PDB entry 6NPI | X-ray diffraction, 1.50 A resolution | chains A and B

[Chain A (and B)]
Molecule: Epstein-Barr nuclear antigen 1
From: Epstein-Barr virus (strain B95-8)
Notes: chain B of this document is another copy of the same molecule, construct and numbering; everything in this record applies to it too
Reference sequence: P03211 (EBNA1_EBVB9); residue numbers follow UniProt; this construct covers 471-607
Amino-acid sequence (141 residues; each row starts with the number of its first residue):
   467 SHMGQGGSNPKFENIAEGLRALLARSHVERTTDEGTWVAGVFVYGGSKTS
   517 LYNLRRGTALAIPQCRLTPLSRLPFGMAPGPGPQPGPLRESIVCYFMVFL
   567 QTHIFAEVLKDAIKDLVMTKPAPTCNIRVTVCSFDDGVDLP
Disordered / not traced: 467 (chain B: 467-473)
Construct notes: expression tag (467-470)
Swiss-Prot annotation at these positions:
  - active site: Tyr518 (For site-specific DNA endonuclease activity)
  - binding site (DNA): Tyr518
  - site: Arg491 (Interaction dimer-dimer), Tyr518 (Interaction dimer-dimer. Required for episome maintenance and generation of immortalized B cells in the host)
  - mutagenesis: Arg491 (R491A: Impaired cooperative DNA binding; R491E: Loss of DNA replication and cooperative DNA binding), Tyr518 (Y518A: 10 fold decrease in DNA-binding; Y518A: Complete loss of endocucleoase nicks in the DNA; Y518E: Complete loss of DNA-binding; Y518F: No effect on DNA-binding ...), Asp581 (D581A: Loss of DNA replication and cooperative DNA binding; D581E: Forms single dimer binding to DNA), Thr585 (T585P: Decreased EBNA1-DNA binding, formation of functional chromatin, and origin recognition complex recruitment at oriP)
What the authors report for this chain:
  - binding site for 2-pyrrol-1-ylbenzoic acid: Asn519, Thr590

[Chain A / chain B interface]
Pairs across the interface - 97 pairs, chain A then chain B:
  Trp503(A) with Gly542(B); Met543(B), hydrophobic
  Phe508(A) with Met563(B), hydrophobic; Phe565(B), hydrophobic; Val604(B), hydrophobic
  Tyr510(A) with Val604(B); Asp605(B), hydrogen bond (side chain-backbone)
  Arg521(A) with Leu554(B); Glu556(B), salt bridge
  Ala525(A) with Pro553(B); Leu554(B), hydrophobic
  Ile528(A) with Pro553(B)
  Cys531(A) with Pro553(B)
  Arg532(A) with Pro540(B); Phe541(B), hydrogen bond (side chain-backbone); Gly542(B), hydrogen bond (side chain-backbone); Met543(B); Gln550(B); Pro551(B); Pro553(B)
  Leu533(A) with Pro540(B); Pro553(B), hydrogen bond (backbone-backbone); Leu554(B), hydrophobic
  Thr534(A) with Tyr561(B)
  Pro535(A) with Ser537(B); Arg538(B); Glu556(B)
  Ser537(A) with Pro535(B)
  Arg538(A) with Pro535(B)
  Pro540(A) with Arg532(B); Leu533(B); Phe565(B); Leu606(B); Pro607(B)
  Phe541(A) with Arg532(B), hydrogen bond (backbone-side chain); Leu606(B); Pro607(B)
  Gly542(A) with Trp503(B); Arg532(B), hydrogen bond (backbone-side chain); Leu606(B); Pro607(B), hydrogen bond (backbone-backbone)
  Pro545(A) with Arg532(B)
  Gln550(A) with Arg522(B), hydrogen bond
  Pro551(A) with Leu526(B), hydrophobic
  Pro553(A) with Ala525(B); Ile528(B); Pro529(B); Cys531(B); Arg532(B); Leu533(B), hydrogen bond (backbone-backbone)
  Leu554(A) with Arg521(B); Arg522(B); Ala525(B), hydrophobic; Leu533(B), hydrophobic
  Glu556(A) with Pro535(B)
  Ser557(A) with Pro607(B)
  Val559(A) with Pro607(B), hydrophobic
  Tyr561(A) with Thr534(B); Tyr561(B), hydrogen bond
  Met563(A) with Phe508(B), hydrophobic; Met563(B), hydrophobic
  Phe565(A) with Phe508(B), hydrophobic; Leu539(B), hydrophobic; Pro540(B)
  Gln567(A) with Met543(B)
  Arg594(A) with Asp605(B), salt bridge
  Thr596(A) with Phe600(B); Asp601(B), hydrogen bond (side chain-backbone); Asp602(B), hydrogen bond (side chain-backbone); Gly603(B)
  Val597(A) with Phe600(B); Asp601(B), hydrogen bond (backbone-backbone)
  Cys598(A) with Ser599(B); Phe600(B), hydrophobic
  Ser599(A) with Cys598(B); Ser599(B), hydrogen bond
  Phe600(A) with Thr596(B); Val597(B); Cys598(B), hydrophobic
  Asp601(A) with His569(B), salt bridge; Thr596(B), hydrogen bond (backbone-side chain); Val597(B), hydrogen bond (backbone-backbone)
  Asp602(A) with Thr596(B), hydrogen bond (backbone-side chain)
  Gly603(A) with Thr596(B)
  Val604(A) with Phe508(B), hydrophobic; Tyr510(B)
  Asp605(A) with Tyr510(B), hydrogen bond (backbone-side chain); Arg594(B), salt bridge
  Leu606(A) with Leu539(B), hydrophobic; Pro540(B); Phe541(B); Gly542(B)
  Pro607(A) with Pro540(B); Phe541(B); Gly542(B), hydrogen bond (backbone-backbone); Ser557(B); Val559(B), hydrophobic
Also at the interface, not in a pair above, chain A (48 interface residues in all): Gly501, Pro529, Leu539, Met543, Ala544, Gly552, Glu573
Also at the interface, not in a pair above, chain B (49 interface residues in all): Leu536, Gly552, Glu573, Val595

[Summary]
Chain A and chain B form an interface of 48 and 49 residues respectively, with 19 hydrogen bonds and 4 salt
bridges. Among the polar pairs are Arg521(A)-Glu556(B), Arg594(A)-Asp605(B) and Asp601(A)-His569(B). From the
paper: a binding site for 2-pyrrol-1-ylbenzoic acid at Asn519(A) and Thr590(A).
Chain A and chain B are both Epstein-Barr nuclear antigen 1 (Epstein-Barr virus (strain B95-8)); the
structure, Crystal structure of Epstein-Barr Virus Nuclear Antigen-1, EBNA1, bound to fragments, was
determined by X-ray diffraction together with 6NPM and 6NPP from the same study.
